Entry 8RRO (X-ray diffraction, 3.50 A resolution); this record covers chains C and E of the 5 polymer chains in the assembly.

Chain C:
Molecule: HLA class I histocompatibility antigen, A alpha chain
Organism: Homo sapiens
UniProt: P04439 (HLAA_HUMAN); residues 1-278 here correspond to UniProt positions 25-302 (UniProt number = residue number + 24)
Amino-acid sequence (279 residues; row label = number of the first residue in the row; numbering starts at 0):
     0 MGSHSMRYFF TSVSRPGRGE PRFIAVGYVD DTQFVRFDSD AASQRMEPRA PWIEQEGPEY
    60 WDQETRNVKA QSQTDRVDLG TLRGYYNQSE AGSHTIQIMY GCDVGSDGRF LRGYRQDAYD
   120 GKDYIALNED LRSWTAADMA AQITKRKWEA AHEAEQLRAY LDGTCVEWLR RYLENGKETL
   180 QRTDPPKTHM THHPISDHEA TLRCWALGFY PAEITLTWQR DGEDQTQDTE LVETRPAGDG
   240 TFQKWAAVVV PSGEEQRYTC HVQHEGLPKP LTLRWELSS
Not modelled in the structure: 0, 275-278
Differences from the reference sequence: initiating methionine (0)
Disulfide bonds: Cys-101/Cys-164, Cys-203/Cys-259

Chain E:
Molecule: GTPase KRas, N-terminally processed
UniProt: P01116 (RASK_HUMAN); residues 1-10 here correspond to UniProt positions 7-16 (UniProt number = residue number + 6)
Amino-acid sequence (10 residues; each row starts with the number of its first residue):
     1 VVVGAVGVGK
Differences from the reference sequence: variant Val-6 (Gly12 in P01116)

How chain C and chain E interact:
Pairs across the interface (36; chain C residue first):
  Met-5(C) with Val-1(E)
  Tyr-7(C) with Val-1(E), hydrogen bond (side chain-backbone); Val-2(E)
  Met-45(C) with Val-2(E), hydrophobic
  Glu-63(C) with Val-1(E); Val-2(E), hydrogen bond (side chain-backbone)
  Asn-66(C) with Val-2(E); Val-3(E), hydrogen bond (side chain-backbone); Gly-4(E), hydrogen bond (side chain-backbone)
  Ala-69(C) with Val-6(E), hydrophobic
  Gln-70(C) with Val-6(E)
  Thr-73(C) with Val-6(E); Gly-7(E); Val-8(E)
  Asp-77(C) with Gly-9(E); Lys-10(E), hydrogen bond (side chain-backbone)
  Thr-80(C) with Lys-10(E)
  Tyr-84(C) with Lys-10(E), hydrogen bond (side chain-backbone)
  Tyr-99(C) with Val-2(E); Val-3(E), hydrogen bond (side chain-backbone)
  Asp-116(C) with Lys-10(E), salt bridge
  Thr-143(C) with Lys-10(E), hydrogen bond (side chain-backbone)
  Lys-146(C) with Val-8(E); Gly-9(E); Lys-10(E), hydrogen bond (side chain-backbone)
  Trp-147(C) with Gly-9(E), hydrogen bond (side chain-backbone); Lys-10(E)
  Ala-150(C) with Val-8(E), hydrophobic
  Glu-152(C) with Gly-7(E); Val-8(E), hydrogen bond (side chain-backbone)
  Tyr-159(C) with Val-1(E), hydrogen bond (side chain-backbone); Val-2(E); Val-3(E), hydrophobic
  Thr-163(C) with Val-1(E)
  Trp-167(C) with Val-1(E), hydrophobic
  Tyr-171(C) with Val-1(E)
Also at the interface, not in a pair above, chain C (29 interface residues in all): Phe-9, Val-67, Ile-95, Ile-97, Tyr-123, Ile-142, Leu-156

In short:
Chain C and chain E form an interface of 29 and 9 residues respectively, with 12 hydrogen bonds and 1 salt
bridge. Polar contacts include Asp-116(C)/Lys-10(E), Tyr-7(C)/Val-1(E) and Glu-63(C)/Val-2(E).
Chain C is HLA class I histocompatibility antigen, A alpha chain (Homo sapiens) and chain E is GTPase KRas,
N-terminally processed; the structure, G12V-TCR complex with HLA-A3, was determined by X-ray diffraction,
deposited together with 8RNI, 8RO5 and 8VJZ.
